6HXX - chains AA and AK of the 70 polymer chains in the assembly; structure by electron microscopy, 3.40 A resolution.

# Chain AA (and AK)
Name: Coat protein
Organism: Potato virus Y
Notes: chain AK of this document is another copy of the same molecule, construct and numbering; everything in this record applies to it too
UniProt: A0A0A7DJ81 (A0A0A7DJ81_9POTV); residues 1-267 here = UniProt positions 1-267
Chain sequence (267 residues; row label = number of the first residue in the row):
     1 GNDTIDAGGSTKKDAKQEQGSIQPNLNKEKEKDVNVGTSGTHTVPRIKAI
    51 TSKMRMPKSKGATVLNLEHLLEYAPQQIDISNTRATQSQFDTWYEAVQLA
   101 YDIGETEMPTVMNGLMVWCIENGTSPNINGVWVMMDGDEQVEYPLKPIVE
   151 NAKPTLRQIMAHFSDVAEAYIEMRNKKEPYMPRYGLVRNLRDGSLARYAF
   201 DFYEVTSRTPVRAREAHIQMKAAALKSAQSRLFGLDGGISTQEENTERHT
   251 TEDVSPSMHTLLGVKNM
Not modelled in the structure: 1-43
From the paper describing this entry:
  - binding site for the 5-nt RNA strand: Ser125, Arg157, Asp201
  - binding site for the 5-nt RNA strand: Ser240
  - self-association interface (contacts with another copy of this molecule): Val44 to Gln77, Arg188 to Leu195

# How chain AA and chain AK interact
Pairs across the interface - 19 pairs, chain AA then chain AK:
  Leu99(AA) with Lys53(AK)
  Tyr101(AA) with Ile47(AK)
  Asp102(AA) with Thr51(AK), hydrogen bond; Ser52(AK); Lys53(AK)
  Ile103(AA) with Pro45(AK), hydrophobic
  Glu107(AA) with Pro45(AK)
  Thr110(AA) with Val44(AK)
  Met134(AA) with Val44(AK), hydrophobic
  Asp136(AA) with Val44(AK); Arg46(AK), salt bridge
  Glu139(AA) with Arg46(AK), salt bridge
  Val141(AA) with Val44(AK), hydrophobic; Arg46(AK)
  Glu142(AA) with Ile47(AK)
  Tyr143(AA) with Val44(AK); Pro45(AK), hydrogen bond (side chain-backbone); Ile47(AK), hydrophobic
  Pro144(AA) with Ile47(AK)
Interface residues without a listed pair, chain AA (15 interface residues in all): Ala100, Val111

# Overview
15 residues of chain AA face 7 of chain AK across their interface, with 2 hydrogen bonds and 2 salt bridges.
Polar contacts include Asp136(AA)-Arg46(AK), Glu139(AA)-Arg46(AK) and Asp102(AA)-Thr51(AK). From the paper: a
binding site for the 5-nt RNA strand at Ser125(AA), Arg157(AA) and Asp201(AA) among others; a self-association
interface involving Val44(AA) and Arg188(AA).
Both chains are Coat protein (Potato virus Y). Entry 6HXX (Potato virus Y) was determined by electron
microscopy together with 6HXZ from the same study.
